6AY6 - chain A; structure by X-ray diffraction, 2.40 A resolution.

[Chain A]
Protein: CYP51, sterol 14alpha-demethylase
Organism: Naegleria fowleri
Sequence (466 residues; row label = number of the first residue in the row):
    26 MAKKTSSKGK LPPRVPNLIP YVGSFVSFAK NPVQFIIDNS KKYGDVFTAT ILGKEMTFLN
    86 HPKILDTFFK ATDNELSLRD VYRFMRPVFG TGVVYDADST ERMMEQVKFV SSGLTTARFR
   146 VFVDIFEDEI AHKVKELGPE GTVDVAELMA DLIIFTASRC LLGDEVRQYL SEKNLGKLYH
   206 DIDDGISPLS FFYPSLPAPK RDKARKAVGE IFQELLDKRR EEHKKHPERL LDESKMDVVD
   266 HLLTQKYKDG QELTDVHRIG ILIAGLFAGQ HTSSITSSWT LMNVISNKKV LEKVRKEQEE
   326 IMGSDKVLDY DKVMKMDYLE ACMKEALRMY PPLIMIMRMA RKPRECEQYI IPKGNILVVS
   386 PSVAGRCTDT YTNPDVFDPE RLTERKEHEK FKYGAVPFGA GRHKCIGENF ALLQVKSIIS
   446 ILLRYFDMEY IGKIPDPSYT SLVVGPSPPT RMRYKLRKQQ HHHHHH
Not modelled in the structure: 26-34, 484-491
Modified positions: Cys392 (S-hydroxycysteine; CSO)
Metal / ion sites: heme Fe: Cys430 (together with Voriconazole)
Residues lining bound ligands: heme / Voriconazole: Leu103, Tyr107, Met110, Phe114, Val119, Tyr120, Val132, Leu186, Ala289, Gly290, Phe292, Ala293, Gly294, Thr297, Ser298, Thr301, Leu352, Pro357, Leu358, Met360, Ile361, Arg363, Val421, Pro422, Phe423, Gly424, Arg427, His428, Lys429, Cys430, Ile431, Gly432, Phe435, Ala436, Leu467
Reported in the primary citation:
  - binding site for Voriconazole: Tyr107, Met110, Leu358, Met360, Leu467
  - specificity-determining residues: Phe109 (by similarity / conservation)

[Summary]
Ligands of chain A: heme / Voriconazole. The paper reports a binding site for Voriconazole at Tyr107, Met110
and Leu358 among others; the specificity determinant Phe109.
Chain A is CYP51, sterol 14alpha-demethylase (Naegleria fowleri); the structure, Naegleria fowleri
CYP51-voriconazole complex, was determined by X-ray diffraction (same publication as 6AY4, 6AYB and 6AYC).
